3VYN - chain A; structure by X-ray diffraction, 2.50 A resolution.

Chain A:
Name: Probable conserved lipoprotein LPPS
Source organism: Mycobacterium tuberculosis
Notes: EC 2.3.2.12; fragment: C-TERMINAL DOMAIN, residue 55-408
UniProtKB: O53223 (O53223_MYCTU); numbering as in UniProt (aligned over 55-408)
Amino-acid sequence (356 residues; row label = number of the first residue in the row):
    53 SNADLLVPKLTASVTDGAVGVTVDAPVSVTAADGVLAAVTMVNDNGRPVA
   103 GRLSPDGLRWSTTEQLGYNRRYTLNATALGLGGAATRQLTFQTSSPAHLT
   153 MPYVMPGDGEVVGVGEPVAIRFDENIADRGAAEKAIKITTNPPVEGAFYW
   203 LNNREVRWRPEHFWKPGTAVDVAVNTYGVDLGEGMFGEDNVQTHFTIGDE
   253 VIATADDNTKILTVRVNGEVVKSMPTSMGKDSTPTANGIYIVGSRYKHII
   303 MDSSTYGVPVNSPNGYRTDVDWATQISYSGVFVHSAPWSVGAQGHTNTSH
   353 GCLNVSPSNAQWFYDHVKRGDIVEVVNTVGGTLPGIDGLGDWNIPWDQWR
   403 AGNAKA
Disordered / not traced: 53-59, 407-408
Sequence notes: expression tag (53-54)
Swiss-Prot annotation at these positions:
  - active site: His-336 (Proton donor/acceptor), Cys-354 (Nucleophile)
  - binding site (Ca(2+)): Asp-232, Glu-235, Gly-236
  - binding site (substrate): Tyr-318, Ser-331, Gly-332, Asn-356
  - site: Cys-354 (Binds to carbapenem drug (covalent))
What the authors report for this chain:
  - catalytic residues: His-336, Ser-337, Cys-354 (proposed by the authors, not directly observed)

In short:
Curated annotation (UniProt) lists active-site residues His-336 and Cys-354, 3 Ca2+-binding residues and 4
substrate-binding residues. From the paper: catalytic residues His-336, Ser-337 and Cys-354.
Chain A is Probable conserved lipoprotein LPPS (Mycobacterium tuberculosis); the structure, Crystal structure
of Mycobacterium tuberculosis L,D-transpeptidase LdtMt2 N55 truncation mutant (resideus 55-408), was
determined by X-ray diffraction together with 3VYO and 3VYP from the same study.
